6QKL - chains N and I of the 11 polymer chains in the assembly; structure by electron microscopy, 3.30 A resolution.

== Chain N ==
Molecule: 26S ribosomal RNA
From: Dictyostelium discoideum
Sequence (3741 nucleotides; numbered 1 to 3741; the number before each row is that of its first residue):
     1 UCCGCCUCAC CUUUGUAAGA UUACCCGCUG AACUUAAGCA UAUCAGUAAG CGGAGGAAAA
    61 GAAACUAACU AGGAUUCCGU CAGUAACGGC GAGUGAAGAC GGAAUAGCCC AAGGUUCAAA
   121 CCUGGAUCUC UUCGAGGUUA GGUGAUGUGA CCUAUGGACU GAUGGAGCCC GCUGUUGUGA
   181 CUGCUAAUUC CGUUUGGAAU UUCGAGUCGU AGAAGGUGAU AACCCUGUUC GCAGUAUCAC
   241 AACAGUUGGA CUUUGCCAUU AGCUCCACGA GUAGGAAUGU CUGAAAUUGC AUUCUGAAUG
   301 GGUGAUAAGA UUCAUCCAAG GCUAAAUAUA UGUUAGGAGA UCGAUAGCAU ACAAGUACCG
   361 UGAGGGAAAG GUGAAAAGAA CUUUGAAAAA AGGUUUAAAA GUAUUUGACA CCGUUUAUGU
   421 GGAAGCGUUU ACUUGGACCC CGAUUAAUGA CGUCGGUUUA GCUCUAAUUC UUAGGUGGCC
   481 AAAGUAGAGU GUUACGUGCU GAUCAAAAGG UAACGGACAU UUGAUUCAUU GGUUAUCGAC
   541 GAGGAAGGUA CUCUAAAUCG GCCAGUUACU AACGGGUGAG AUCUGAUGUU UAUAAAAUGG
   601 GGGAUGAGGC UUAUCGGCUU GCUGGUGGCU CGCUCUCAAU AAUGGAUAUU GGGUUUCAUC
   661 AAGAGUGCAA AAUGGUGGCA AUUCACUAUU AGUGGUUAUU AAUUUUGUUU GCGUGGCUUG
   721 GCCUUGUCUA CAGGUUAUCU UCGGAUGGCU UGUAGCUUUG UUGAACGCGU GGGCUUAAUG
   781 UUGUGAUUCU AGUAGCGUUA CCAUAUCGUU AGAGUGGGUU CAAUAAAUGU CCCGUCUUGA
   841 AACACGGAUC AAGGAGGCCG UUUUGUGUGC GAGUGUAAGA GUAAUUAAAA CUCUGACGCG
   901 UAUUGAAAGA AAGAAUACUC CAAAAGAUCG UAACUACGGU UACCUUCUGU AAGGAGUGCC
   961 CGAAUCAUGA GAACUCUGUU UCGAAAGGAU UUGCGGUUGA GCACCUAGAA UGGGACCCGA
  1021 AAGGUUGUGA ACUAUGCCUG AGGAAGGCGA AGUCAGGGGA AACUCUGAUG GAGGCUUGUC
  1081 GCAAUGCUGA CGUGCAAAUC GCUUGUCUAA CUUGGGUAUA GGGGCGAAAG ACUAAUCGAA
  1141 CAACCUAGUA GCUGGUUCCU UCCGAAGUUU CCCUCAGGAU AGCUGGAGCA GUAUUCUAGU
  1201 UCCAUCUUGU AAAGACAAUG AUUAGCAGUU UCGGGGGCGU AAUGCUCUCA GCUGAUUCUC
  1261 AAACUCUGAA CGGGUGGGUA UCAUUUUAAU UCACUUAAUU GGAUUUUAAA AUUAAAUUGC
  1321 ACAUGUGCAA UGAAAAAUAG GAGCUCUUAG UGGGCCAUUU UUGGUAAGCA GAACUGGCGA
  1381 UGUGGGUUGA ACCAAAUAUU GGGAUAAGAC GUCUAACAUU CACUAAUAGA UACCACAAAA
  1441 GGUGUUAGUU CAUUAAGACA GCAGGACGGU GGCCAUGGAA GUCGGUAUCC GCUAAGGAGU
  1501 GUGUAACAAC UCACCUGCCA AAUGGACUAG CCCUGAAAAU GGAUGACGCU AGCAGUGGAU
  1561 GGUCGAUGCC CAAUCGUUAA AAGAAGUGAU AAUACUUUUA ACGUGUAGGA AGGCGUGAAG
  1621 GUAACGUAGA AGCUUGAAUG UGAAUUCGAG UGGAGUUGUC UUUAGUGCAG AUCUUGAUGG
  1681 UAGUAGCAAA UAUUCAAAAG AAUUUACUUU GAAGGCCGAA GUGGGGAAGG GUUCCAUAAC
  1741 AAUGGAAUUC ACUUAUGGGU GAGUCGAUCC UAAGGUUUGG GUUAACUCUC UCUAAUAAGG
  1801 UUACUAGGUC AUUGGAUCGA AAGUGAAGGU GGCUUUAACA CUAGUGACUU UAUAGGCCGA
  1861 AAGGGAAGCG GGUUAAAAUU CCUGCACCAU CGAAUGGGAU AUUAGGGUAA CCGAUCGUAA
  1921 UCCGGGACAU CAAUUGGCGG UCGAGGAAGA GUUAUCUUUU CUUGUUAACA UUGUCUUGGG
  1981 GUCCUCCGAA UCAGGUCAAC UGGAGACGAG GAUUCAUCGC ACAAUGGAAG AGCACAGUCC
  2041 UUUGGAUUGG GUCUCGCAUC CGCUAAAUGG UCCUUGAAAA CCGGAUUAUG GUAUUUAAUC
  2101 CUAUUUGGUG UUCGUACCAA UAACCACAUC AGGUCUCCAA GGUGAAUAGC CUCUGGUCAA
  2161 AUGUAUUAAU GUAGAUAAGG GAAGUCGGCA AAACCGAUCU GUAACUUCGG GAUAAGGAUU
  2221 GGCUCUAAAG GCUGGUGGAG UGGACAUAUU GGAGUUUGCU AUUUGUUUUU UACUUUUAGG
  2281 AUGGGCAACU GUUUUGAAGG UUUAAGAUGG GUGGUAAUUC UUUCCAAUGU GAGGGCUUGC
  2341 UCGUUCUGCU UUACGAUUAA CAGCUAAUUU AGAACUGUGA CGAUCACCGG GAAUCCAACU
  2401 GUUUAAUUAA AACAAAGCAU UGCGAUAAGC UUAAAAGCUU UUGACGCAAU GUGAUUUCUG
  2461 CCCAGUGCUC UGAAUGUCAA AGUGAAGAGA UUCAACCUAG CACGGGUAAA CGGCGGGAGU
  2521 AACUAUGACU CUCUUAAGGU AGCCAAAUGC CUCGUCAUCU AAUUAGUGAC GCGCAUGAAU
  2581 GGAUCAAUGA GAUUCCCACU GUCCCUAACU ACUAUACAGC GAAACCACUG CAAGGGGAAC
  2641 GGGCCUUGCA AAAACAGCGG GGAAAGAAGA CCCUGUUGAG CUUGACUCUA GUCUGAUAUU
  2701 GCAUAGUGAC CUAAAAGGUG UAGAAUAGGU GGGAGGGGCA ACCCGACGGU GAAAUACCAC
  2761 CCCUUUUGGC GUUACUUUGC UAACUUGGAA UAACAGUACC UCAUAAUUCA UUUUAUGAUG
  2821 GUUUUGGUGA AUAAGCGGAU CAACCACGGG UGAAAUCUGU GCAAAUUGGG CAACUGAUUU
  2881 GUAUAGCAAA GUAGUCCCUC UGGUCCCGUA UUAUGUCGAC CAAGAACAGU UUCAGGUGGG
  2941 GAGUUUGGCU GGGGCGGCAC AUUUGUUAAA AGAUAACGCA AGUGUCCAAA GGCAGGCUCA
  3001 GUGAGAACAG AAAUCUCACG UAGAGUAAAA GGGCAAAAGC CUGCUUGAUU CUGAUUUUCA
  3061 GUACUAAUCG GAACUGGGAA ACCAGGGCCU AUCGAUCCUU UAUGUGCUUA AAUCUUAACC
  3121 CUAGAGGUGU CAGAAAAGUU ACCACAGGGA UAACUGGCUU GUGGCAGCCA AGCGCUCAUA
  3181 GCGACGCUGC UUUUUGAUCC UUCGAUGUCG GCUCUUCUUA UCAUUGUGAA GCAGAAUUCA
  3241 CAAAGUGUUG GAUUGUUCAC CCACUAACAA GGAACGUGAG CUGGGUUUAG ACCGUCGUGA
  3301 GACAGGUUAG UUUUACCCUA CUGUUGUCAA UUGUUUGCGU AAUAGUAGCA UGAUUUAGUA
  3361 CGAGAGGAAC UGUCAUGCCG GAUCACUGGU CUGUAGGUUU AUUUGACAAA AUAGUGACCU
  3421 GCCGCUACCA UCCGUUGGAU AAUGGCUGAA CGCCUCUAAG UCAGAAUCCA UUCUAGAAAC
  3481 GCAAACCAAA UGCUUUAGAG UGUGAAUGUU GUAGGUAACA UUAGGUUGUU GGUGGGGGAC
  3541 CACUUUCAAC UUUAAACCAU AUGAUUAAUC GCUGUUACAC UGCAGUUUCC UUCCGGUUAU
  3601 UGUGGUGGGU GGCUAAAUUC UAAUUUAUAU CCUCGUUCCG CUCAACUCUU CGAUUGUAGA
  3661 CGACUAUCAA AUGAACUAGG UGCUGUAAGC UUCCGAGUAG CGUUCAGUUA CGAGGGGUUG
  3721 AGGCUUUUCC AUUAGUUCUU U
Disordered / not traced: 1-1220, 1271-1355, 1603-2391, 2701-2925, 3330-3332, 3481-3741

== Chain I ==
Name: Eukaryotic translation initiation factor 6
From: Dictyostelium discoideum
Reference sequence: Q551M2 (IF6_DICDI); residue numbers follow UniProt; this construct covers 1-224
Amino-acid sequence (224 residues; row label = number of the first residue in the row):
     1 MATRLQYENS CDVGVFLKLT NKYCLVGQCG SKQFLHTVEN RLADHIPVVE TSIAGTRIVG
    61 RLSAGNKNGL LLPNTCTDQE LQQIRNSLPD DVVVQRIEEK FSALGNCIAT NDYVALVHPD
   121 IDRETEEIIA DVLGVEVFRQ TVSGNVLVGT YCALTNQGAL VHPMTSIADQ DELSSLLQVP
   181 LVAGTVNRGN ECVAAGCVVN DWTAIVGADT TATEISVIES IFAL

== Chain N / chain I interface ==
Contacting residue pairs - 6 pairs, chain N then chain I:
  U3354(N) - Glu8(I)  phosphate contact
  U3354(N) - Ser31(I)  sugar contact
  U3355(N) - Asn9(I)  phosphate contact
  U3355(N) - Lys32(I)  phosphate contact
  U3356(N) - Lys32(I)  phosphate contact
  G3358(N) - Gln6(I)  phosphate contact
Also at the interface, not in a pair above, chain N (5 interface residues in all): A3353

== In short ==
Chain N and chain I each contribute 5 residues to their interface.
Here chain N is 26S ribosomal RNA and chain I is Eukaryotic translation initiation factor 6, both from
Dictyostelium discoideum. Entry 6QKL (Mechanism of eIF6 release from the nascent 60S ribosomal subunit) was
determined by electron microscopy together with 5AN9, 5ANB and 5ANC from the same study.
